Entry 8P4O (electron microscopy, 3.04 A resolution); this record covers chains C and 1 of the 15 polymer chains in the assembly.

# Chain C
Protein: Chaperonin GroEL
Source organism: Escherichia coli
Notes: EC 5.6.1.7
UniProt: P0A6F5 (CH60_ECOLI); residue numbers follow UniProt; this construct covers 2-548
Sequence (547 residues; row label = number of the first residue in the row):
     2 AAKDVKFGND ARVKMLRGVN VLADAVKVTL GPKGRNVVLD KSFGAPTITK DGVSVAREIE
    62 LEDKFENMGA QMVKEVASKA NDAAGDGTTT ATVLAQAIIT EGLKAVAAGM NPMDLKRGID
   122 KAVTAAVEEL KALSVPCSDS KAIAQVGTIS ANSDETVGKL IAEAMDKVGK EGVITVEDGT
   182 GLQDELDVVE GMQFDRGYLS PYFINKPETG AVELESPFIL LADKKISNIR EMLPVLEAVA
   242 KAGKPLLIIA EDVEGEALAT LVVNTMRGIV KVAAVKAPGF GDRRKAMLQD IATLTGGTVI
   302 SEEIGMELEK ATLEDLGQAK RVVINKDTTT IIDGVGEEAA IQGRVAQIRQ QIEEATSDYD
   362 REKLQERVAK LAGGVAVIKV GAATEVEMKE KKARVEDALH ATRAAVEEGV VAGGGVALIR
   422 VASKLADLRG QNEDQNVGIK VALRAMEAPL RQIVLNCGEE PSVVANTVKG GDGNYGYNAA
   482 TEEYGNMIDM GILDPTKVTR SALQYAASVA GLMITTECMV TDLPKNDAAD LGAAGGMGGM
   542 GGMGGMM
Not modelled in the structure: 526-548
Bound ions: K+: T30, K51, T90 (together with ADP); Mg2+: D87 (together with ADP)
Ligand contacts: ADP / beryllium trifluoride: T30, L31, G32, P33, K51, D52, G53, G86, D87, G88, T89, T90, T91, I150, D398, G414, G415, G416, I454, Y478, N479, A480, A481, M488, I493, D495

# Chain 1
Protein: S-adenosylmethionine synthase
Source organism: Escherichia coli
Notes: EC 2.5.1.6
UniProt: P0A817 (METK_ECOLI); residues 1-384 here = UniProt positions 1-384
Sequence (384 residues; row label = number of the first residue in the row):
     1 MAKHLFTSES VSEGHPDKIA DQISDAVLDA ILEQDPKARV ACETYVKTGM VLVGGEITTS
    61 AWVDIEEITR NTVREIGYVH SDMGFDANSC AVLSAIGKQS PDINQGVDRA DPLEQGAGDQ
   121 GLMFGYATNE TDVLMPAPIT YAHRLVQRQA EVRKNGTLPW LRPDAKSQVT FQYDDGKIVG
   181 IDAVVLSTQH SEEIDQKSLQ EAVMEEIIKP ILPAEWLTSA TKFFINPTGR FVIGGPMGDC
   241 GLTGRKIIVD TYGGMARHGG GAFSGKDPSK VDRSAAYAAR YVAKNIVAAG LADRCEIQVS
   301 YAIGVAEPTS IMVETFGTEK VPSEQLTLLV REFFDLRPYG LIQMLDLLHP IYKETAAYGH
   361 FGREHFPWEK TDKAQLLRDA AGLK
Not modelled in the structure: 1-3, 383-384
Curated features (UniProtKB/Swiss-Prot):
  - region: Q99 to R109 (Flexible loop)
  - binding site (ATP): H15, D164 to K166, R230, F231, D239, R245, K246, A262, K266
  - binding site (Mg(2+)): D17
  - binding site (K(+)): E43
  - binding site (L-methionine): E56, Q99, D239, K270
  - modified residue: K3 (N6-acetyllysine)
  - mutagenesis: H15 (H15N: Loss of activity), D17 (D17N/A: Loss of activity), E43 (E43K: Misfolding and subject to proteolytic degradation; E43Q: Nearly abolishes enzyme activity. Abolishes stimulation of enzyme activity by potassium), C90 (C90A/S: Decrease in the homotetramer formation capability. Enhanced thermal stability), D119 (D119N: Decrease of both AdoMet synthesis and AdoMet-activated tripolyphosphate hydrolysis), K166 (K166M: Decrease in AdoMet synthesis), D239 (D239N: Decrease in AdoMet synthesis), C240 (C240A: Decrease in AdoMet synthesis), R245 (R245H/L: Loss of activity), K246 (K246M: Loss of activity. Modification in protein conformation), K266 (K266A: Loss of activity; K266M: Unstable; trace activity), K270 (K270M: Decrease in activity), 1 further mutagenesis entry in UniProt
From the paper describing this entry:
  - conformationally variable residues (loop rearrangement): G97 to D111

# How chain C and chain 1 interact
Pairs across the interface (6):
  F281(C) - E205(1)
  F281(C) - E206(1)
  G282(C) - E205(1)
  R284(C) - E201(1)  salt bridge
  T357(C) - S219(1)
  K364(C) - E201(1)  salt bridge
Also at the interface, not in a pair above, chain C (6 interface residues in all): Y360
Also at the interface, not in a pair above, chain 1 (5 interface residues in all): M204
Interface features reported in the paper:
  - interface residues, chain C: F281(C)

# In short
The interface between chain C and chain 1 involves 6 residues on one side and 5 on the other, with 2 salt
bridges. Polar pairs include R284(C)-E201(1) and K364(C)-E201(1). Bound to chain C: ADP / beryllium
trifluoride. The paper reports the interface residue F281(C); conformational variability at G97(1).
Chain C is Chaperonin GroEL and chain 1 is S-adenosylmethionine synthase, both from Escherichia coli; the
structure, CryoEM structure of a GroEL7-GroES7 cage with encapsulated ordered substrate MetK in the presence
of ADP-BeFx, was determined by electron microscopy, deposited together with 8P4M, 8P4N, 8P4R, 8QXS, 8QXT, 8QXU
and 8QXV.
